8I02 - chains A and B of the 7 polymer chains in the assembly; structure by electron microscopy, 2.90 A resolution.

Chain A:
Protein: Paired amphipathic helix protein pst2
From: Schizosaccharomyces pombe
Reference sequence: O13919 (PST2_SCHPO); residues 1-1075 here = UniProt positions 1-1075
Sequence (1075 residues; numbered 1 to 1075; the number before each row is that of its first residue):
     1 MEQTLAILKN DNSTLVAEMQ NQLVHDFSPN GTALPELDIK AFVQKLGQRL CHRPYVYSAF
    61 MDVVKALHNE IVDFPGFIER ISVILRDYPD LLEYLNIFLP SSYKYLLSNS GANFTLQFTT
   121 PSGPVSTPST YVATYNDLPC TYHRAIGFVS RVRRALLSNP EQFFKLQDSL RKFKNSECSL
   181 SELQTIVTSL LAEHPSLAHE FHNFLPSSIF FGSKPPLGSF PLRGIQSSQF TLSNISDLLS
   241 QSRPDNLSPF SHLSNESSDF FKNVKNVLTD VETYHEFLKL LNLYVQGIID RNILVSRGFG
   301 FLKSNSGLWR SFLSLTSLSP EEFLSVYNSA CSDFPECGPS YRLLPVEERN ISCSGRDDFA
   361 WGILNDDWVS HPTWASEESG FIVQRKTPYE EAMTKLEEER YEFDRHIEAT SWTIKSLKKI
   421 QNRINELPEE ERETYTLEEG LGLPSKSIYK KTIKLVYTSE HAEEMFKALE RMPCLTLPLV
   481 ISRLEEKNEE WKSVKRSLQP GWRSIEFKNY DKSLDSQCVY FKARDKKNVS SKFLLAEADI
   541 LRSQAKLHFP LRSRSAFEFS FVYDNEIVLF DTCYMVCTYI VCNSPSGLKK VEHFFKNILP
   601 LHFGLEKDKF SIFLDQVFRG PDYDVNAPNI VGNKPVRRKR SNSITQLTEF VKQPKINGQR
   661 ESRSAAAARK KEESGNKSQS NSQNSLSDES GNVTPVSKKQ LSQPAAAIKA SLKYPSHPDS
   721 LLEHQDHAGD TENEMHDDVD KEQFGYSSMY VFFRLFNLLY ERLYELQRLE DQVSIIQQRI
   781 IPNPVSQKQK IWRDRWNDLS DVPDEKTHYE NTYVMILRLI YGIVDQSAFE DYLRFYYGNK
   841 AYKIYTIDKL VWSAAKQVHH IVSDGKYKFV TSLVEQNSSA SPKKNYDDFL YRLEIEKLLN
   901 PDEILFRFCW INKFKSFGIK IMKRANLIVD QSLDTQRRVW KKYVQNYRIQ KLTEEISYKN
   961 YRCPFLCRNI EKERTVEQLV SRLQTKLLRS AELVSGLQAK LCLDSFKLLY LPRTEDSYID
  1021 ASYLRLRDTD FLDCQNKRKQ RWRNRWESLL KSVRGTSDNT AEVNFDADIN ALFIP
Not modelled in the structure: 1-37, 127-130, 244-255, 622-707, 725-737, 880-885, 927-957, 1054-1075
Swiss-Prot annotation at these positions:
  - modified residue (Phosphoserine): S641, S643

Chain B:
Protein: Histone deacetylase clr6
From: Schizosaccharomyces pombe
Notes: EC 3.5.1.98
Reference sequence: O59702 (CLR6_SCHPO); residue numbers follow UniProt; this construct covers 1-405
Sequence (405 residues; each row starts with the number of its first residue):
     1 MGFGKKKVSY FYDEDVGNYH YGPQHPMKPH RVRMVHNLVV NYNLYEKLNV ITPVRATRND
    61 MTRCHTDEYI EFLWRVTPDT MEKFQPHQLK FNVGDDCPVF DGLYEFCSIS AGGSIGAAQE
   121 LNSGNAEIAI NWAGGLHHAK KREASGFCYV NDIALAALEL LKYHQRVLYI DIDVHHGDGV
   181 EEFFYTTDRV MTCSFHKFGE YFPGTGHIKD TGIGTGKNYA VNVPLRDGID DESYESVFKP
   241 VISHIMQWFR PEAVILQCGT DSLAGDRLGC FNLSMKGHSM CVDFVKSFNL PMICVGGGGY
   301 TVRNVARVWT YETGLLAGEE LDENLPYNDY LQYYGPDYKL NVLSNNMENH NTRQYLDSIT
   361 SEIIENLRNL SFAPSVQMHK TPGDFTFENA EKQNIAKEEI MDERV
Not modelled in the structure: 1-5, 375-405
Swiss-Prot annotation at these positions:
  - active site: H138
Ion coordination: K+ site 1: D171, D173, H175, F195; Zn2+: D173, H175; K+ site 2: F184, T187, V190

How chain A and chain B interact:
Contacting residue pairs - 167 pairs, chain A then chain B:
  V132(A) with R353(B); D357(B)
  P139(A) with Q247(B)
  C140(A) with Q247(B)
  H143(A) with Q247(B), hydrogen bond; W248(B); R250(B)
  K214(A) with E235(B), salt bridge
  P215(A) with K239(B); S243(B)
  P216(A) with F284(B)
  L217(A) with F284(B), hydrophobic
  G218(A) with S287(B); F288(B)
  S219(A) with S243(B), hydrogen bond (backbone-side chain); F288(B)
  F220(A) with S243(B); M246(B); Q247(B)
  P221(A) with S243(B); H244(B)
  I225(A) with D357(B); T360(B)
  S227(A) with Q354(B), hydrogen bond
  S228(A) with Q354(B)
  Q229(A) with Q354(B), hydrogen bond (backbone-side chain)
  F230(A) with Q354(B)
  N328(A) with E362(B); E365(B)
  S329(A) with E365(B), hydrogen bond
  D333(A) with K209(B)
  E336(A) with G212(B); I213(B); K217(B)
  C337(A) with Y185(B), hydrogen bond (backbone-side chain); D210(B); I213(B), hydrophobic
  G338(A) with K209(B); D210(B)
  P339(A) with H207(B); K209(B); D210(B)
  S340(A) with D210(B), hydrogen bond
  Y341(A) with E181(B), hydrogen bond; Y185(B); D210(B)
  E348(A) with R142(B), salt bridge
  I351(A) with T66(B); R142(B)
  S352(A) with D67(B)
  C353(A) with T62(B); H65(B), hydrogen bond (side chain-backbone); T66(B); D67(B); K141(B)
  S354(A) with T62(B); D67(B), hydrogen bond
  G355(A) with N59(B); T62(B); R63(B)
  R356(A) with R63(B); C64(B); K141(B)
  D357(A) with R63(B), salt bridge
  F359(A) with L161(B); R189(B)
  I363(A) with L161(B), hydrophobic; R189(B)
  L364(A) with R63(B); L158(B), hydrophobic; F183(B)
  N365(A) with E182(B), hydrogen bond (side chain-backbone); F183(B), hydrogen bond (backbone-backbone); T186(B)
  D366(A) with K141(B), salt bridge
  W368(A) with E182(B); I213(B), hydrophobic
  V369(A) with E182(B)
  S370(A) with K140(B), hydrogen bond (backbone-side chain); E182(B), hydrogen bond
  H371(A) with K140(B)
  P372(A) with P203(B)
  T373(A) with P203(B), hydrogen bond (backbone-backbone); G204(B)
  A375(A) with E200(B)
  S376(A) with E200(B)
  E377(A) with E200(B)
  E378(A) with E200(B); Y201(B); F202(B); G204(B)
  G380(A) with D96(B); F202(B)
  F381(A) with H138(B); G146(B); H175(B); F202(B), hydrophobic; L268(B), hydrophobic; Y300(B)
  V383(A) with Y201(B); L268(B)
  Q384(A) with C270(B)
  K386(A) with D266(B)
  M393(A) with R303(B)
  E397(A) with V302(B); R303(B), salt bridge; Y333(B)
  E398(A) with Q24(B)
  R400(A) with Q332(B), hydrogen bond (side chain-backbone); Y333(B)
  Y401(A) with H20(B); K28(B); H30(B); Y333(B)
  D404(A) with Y333(B), hydrogen bond
  R405(A) with H20(B), hydrogen bond
  E408(A) with N18(B); R33(B); Y330(B), hydrogen bond
  A409(A) with N18(B)
  W412(A) with D15(B); N18(B)
  P444(A) with E105(B)
  S445(A) with D15(B); Y19(B), hydrogen bond; R55(B); E105(B)
  K446(A) with E105(B)
  S447(A) with G102(B); E105(B), hydrogen bond
  I448(A) with D15(B); N18(B)
  Q499(A) with Q332(B)
  R503(A) with Q332(B)
  E506(A) with Q332(B); Y333(B); G335(B); P336(B)
  Y510(A) with P336(B)
  S513(A) with N345(B)
  L514(A) with L343(B), hydrophobic; N345(B); N346(B)
  D515(A) with N346(B), hydrogen bond
  S516(A) with N345(B), hydrogen bond; N346(B), hydrogen bond (backbone-side chain)
  Q517(A) with N346(B), hydrogen bond (side chain-backbone)
  R524(A) with E348(B), salt bridge
  Q778(A) with E323(B)
  R779(A) with K339(B); L343(B)
  I780(A) with D337(B)
  I781(A) with K339(B), hydrogen bond (backbone-side chain)
  N783(A) with N324(B); L325(B); Y338(B)
  P784(A) with N324(B)
  V785(A) with Y327(B)
  S786(A) with Y338(B)
  K788(A) with Y327(B)
  K790(A) with L331(B); Y338(B)
  I791(A) with Y338(B)
  R795(A) with D337(B), salt bridge
  N839(A) with S344(B), hydrogen bond (side chain-backbone); N346(B), hydrogen bond (backbone-side chain)
  Y842(A) with N346(B)
Interface residues without a listed pair, chain A (105 interface residues in all): S213, Q226, L344, A360, S379, E390, T394, E402, K415, K451, F507, P782
Interface residues without a listed pair, chain B (105 interface residues in all): E14, P23, E68, D101, S145, F147, D178, F184, T187, G199, T205, G206, P240, G265, R267, P326, M347, S358, S361, F372

Summary:
The chain A/chain B interface involves 105 residues from each chain, with 28 hydrogen bonds and 7 salt
bridges. Among the polar pairs are K214(A)-E235(B), E348(A)-R142(B) and D357(A)-R63(B). UniProt lists
active-site residue H138(B) on chain B.
Here chain A is Paired amphipathic helix protein pst2 and chain B is Histone deacetylase clr6, both from
Schizosaccharomyces pombe. Entry 8I02 (Cryo-EM structure of the SIN3S complex from S. pombe) was determined by
electron microscopy, deposited together with 8I03.
